9BJS - chain A; structure by X-ray diffraction, 2.00 A resolution.

# Chain A
Protein: Glycoside hydrolase family 61 protein
Source organism: Thermothelomyces thermophilus
UniProtKB: G2Q7A5 (G2Q7A5_THET4); residues 1-229 here correspond to UniProt positions 18-246 (UniProt number = residue number + 17)
Chain sequence (229 residues; numbered 1 to 229; the number before each row is that of its first residue):
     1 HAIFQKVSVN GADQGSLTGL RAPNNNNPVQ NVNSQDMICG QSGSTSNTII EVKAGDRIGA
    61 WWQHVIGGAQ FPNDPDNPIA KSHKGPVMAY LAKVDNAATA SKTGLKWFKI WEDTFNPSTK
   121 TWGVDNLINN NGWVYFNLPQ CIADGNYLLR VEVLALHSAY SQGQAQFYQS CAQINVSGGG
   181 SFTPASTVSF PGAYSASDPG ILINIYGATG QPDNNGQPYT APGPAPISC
Disulfide bonds: Cys-39/Cys-171, Cys-141/Cys-229
Construct notes: engineered mutation Trp-62 (Tyr79 in G2Q7A5)
Ion coordination: Cu ion: His-1, His-83
Small-molecule neighbours: oxygen molecule (OXY): His-1, His-83, His-157, Gln-166

# Overview
Ligands of chain A: oxygen molecule. His-1 and His-83 coordinate a Cu ion ion.
Chain A is Glycoside hydrolase family 61 protein (Thermothelomyces thermophilus); the structure, X-ray crystal
structure of Y62W Thermothelomyces thermophilus polysaccharide monooxygenase 9E, was determined by X-ray
diffraction (same publication as 9BJQ, 9BJR and 9BJT).
